PDB entry 9K42 | electron microscopy, 3.14 A resolution | chains A and I of the 10 polymer chains in the assembly

== Chain A ==
Protein: Histone H3.1
Organism: Arabidopsis thaliana
Reference sequence: P59226 (H31_ARATH); residues 0-135 here correspond to UniProt positions 1-136 (UniProt number = residue number + 1)
Sequence (136 residues; row label = number of the first residue in the row; numbering starts at 0):
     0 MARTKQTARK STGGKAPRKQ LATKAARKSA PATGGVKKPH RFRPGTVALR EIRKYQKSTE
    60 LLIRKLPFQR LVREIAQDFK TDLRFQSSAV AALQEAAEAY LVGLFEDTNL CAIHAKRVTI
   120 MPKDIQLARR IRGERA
Unresolved in the structure: 0-37, 134-135
UniProt features mapped onto this chain:
  - site: Lys14 (Not N6-methylated), Lys27 (Not N6-acetylated), Ala31 (Recognition by ATXR5 and ATXR6), Lys36 (Not N6-acetylated)
  - modified residue: Lys4 (N6,N6,N6-trimethyllysine), Lys9 (N6,N6,N6-trimethyllysine), Ser10 (Phosphoserine), Thr11 (Phosphothreonine), Lys14 (N6-acetyllysine), Lys18 (N6-acetyllysine), Lys23 (N6-acetyllysine), Lys27 (N6,N6,N6-trimethyllysine), Ser28 (Phosphoserine), Lys36 (N6,N6,N6-trimethyllysine)

== Chain I ==
Molecule: Widom 601 DNA
Sequence (147 nucleotides; row label = number of the first residue in the row; numbers below 1 keep their minus sign (DC-73 is residue -73)):
   -73 CTGGAGAATC CCGGTGCCGA GGCCGCTCAA TTGGTCGTAG ACAGCTCTAG CACCGCTTAA
   -13 ACGCACGTAC GCGCTGTCCC CCGCGTTTTA ACCGCCAAGG GGATTACTCC CTAGTCTCCA
    47 GGCACGTGTC AGATATATAC ATCCTGT
Unresolved in the structure: -73, 73

== How chain A and chain I interact ==
Contacting residue pairs (23; chain A residue first):
  His39(A) with DC70(I), sugar contact
  Arg40(A) with DC70(I), phosphate contact; DT71(I), phosphate contact
  Phe41(A) with DC70(I), sugar contact
  Arg42(A) with DA-5(I), salt bridge to the phosphate; DC70(I), sugar contact; DT71(I), phosphate contact
  Pro43(A) with DT-6(I), sugar contact; DA-5(I), sugar contact
  Thr45(A) with DC70(I), hydrogen bond to the phosphate
  Arg63(A) with DA-14(I), sugar contact
  Arg72(A) with DC-23(I), salt bridge to the phosphate
  Arg83(A) with DG-24(I), phosphate contact; DC-23(I), phosphate contact
  Phe84(A) with DG-24(I), phosphate contact; DC-23(I), hydrogen bond to the phosphate
  Gln85(A) with DG-24(I), phosphate contact
  Arg116(A) with DG-3(I), phosphate contact
  Val117(A) with DC-4(I), sugar contact; DG-3(I), hydrogen bond to the phosphate
  Thr118(A) with DG-3(I), hydrogen bond to the phosphate
  Met120(A) with DG-3(I), phosphate contact; DC-2(I), phosphate contact
Interface residues without a listed pair, chain A (19 interface residues in all): Arg52, Leu82, Ser86, Lys115
Interface residues without a listed pair, chain I (13 interface residues in all): DA-13, DC-8, DC69

== In short ==
The interface between chain A and chain I involves 19 residues on one side and 13 on the other; the contacts
include 4 hydrogen bonds and 2 salt bridges. Polar pairs include Thr45(A)-DC70(I), Phe84(A)-DC-23(I) and
Val117(A)-DG-3(I).
Here chain A is Histone H3.1 (Arabidopsis thaliana) and chain I is Widom 601 DNA. Entry 9K42 (Cryo-EM
structure of Arabidopsis thaliana H2A-nucleosome with 147bp Widom 601 DNA (C2 symmetry)) was determined by
electron microscopy together with 9K40 and 9K41 from the same study.
